7W7L - chains C and B of the 4 polymer chains in the assembly; structure by X-ray diffraction, 3.00 A resolution.

== Chain C ==
Molecule: 13-nt DNA strand
Sequence (13 nucleotides; row label = number of the first residue in the row):
     1 GGGGGTAACC CCT

== Chain B ==
Protein: Nuclear factor NF-kappa-B p52 subunit
Source organism: Homo sapiens
UniProtKB: Q00653 (NFKB2_HUMAN); numbering as in UniProt (aligned over 1-327)
Sequence (327 residues; row label = number of the first residue in the row):
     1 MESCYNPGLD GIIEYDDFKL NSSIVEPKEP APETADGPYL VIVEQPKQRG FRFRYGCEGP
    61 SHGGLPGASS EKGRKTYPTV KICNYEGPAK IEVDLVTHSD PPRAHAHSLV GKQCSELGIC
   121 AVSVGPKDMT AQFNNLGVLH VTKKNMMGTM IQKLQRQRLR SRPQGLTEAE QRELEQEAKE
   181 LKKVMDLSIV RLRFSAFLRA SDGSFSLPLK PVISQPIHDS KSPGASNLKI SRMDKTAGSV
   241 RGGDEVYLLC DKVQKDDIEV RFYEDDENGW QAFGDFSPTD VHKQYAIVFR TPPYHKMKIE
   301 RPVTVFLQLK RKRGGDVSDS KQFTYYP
Disordered / not traced: 1-33
Disulfide bonds: Cys-114/Cys-120
Curated features (UniProtKB/Swiss-Prot):
  - modified residue (Phosphoserine): Ser-23, Ser-161
  - mutagenesis: Tyr-247 to Leu-249 (Two-fold reduction in heterodimerization with RelA)
From the paper describing this entry:
  - binding site for the 13-nt DNA strand (chain C): Arg-52, Gln-254, Gln-284
  - mutagenesis - K144A: unchanged binding to Bcl3

== Interface between chain C and chain B ==
Residue-residue contacts (13; chain C residue first):
  DG1(C) / Ser-61(B)  base contact
  DG1(C) / His-62(B)  sugar contact
  DG1(C) / Gly-63(B)  sugar contact
  DG2(C) / Arg-54(B)  base contact
  DG2(C) / His-62(B)  hydrogen bond to the base
  DG2(C) / Gly-63(B)  phosphate contact
  DG2(C) / Lys-75(B)  salt bridge to the phosphate
  DG3(C) / Arg-52(B)  hydrogen bond to the base
  DG3(C) / Arg-54(B)  hydrogen bond to the base
  DG3(C) / His-62(B)  base contact
  DG4(C) / Arg-52(B)  hydrogen bond to the base
  DG5(C) / Lys-221(B)  hydrogen bond to the base
  DC10(C) / Lys-144(B)  salt bridge to the phosphate
Interface residues without a listed pair, chain C (7 interface residues in all): DC9
Interface residues without a listed pair, chain B (10 interface residues in all): Glu-58, Gly-64

== Summary ==
The interface between chain C and chain B involves 7 residues on one side and 10 on the other; the contacts
include 5 hydrogen bonds and 2 salt bridges. Polar pairs include DG2(C)/His-62(B), DG3(C)/Arg-52(B) and
DG3(C)/Arg-54(B). The paper reports a binding site for the 13-nt DNA strand (chain C) at Arg-52(B), Gln-254(B)
and Gln-284(B); K144A of chain B leaves binding to Bcl3 unchanged.
Chain C is a 13-nt DNA strand and chain B is Nuclear factor NF-kappa-B p52 subunit (Homo sapiens); the
structure, Structure of NF-kB p52 homodimer bound to 13-mer A/T-centric P-Selectin kB DNA fragment, was
determined by X-ray diffraction, deposited together with 7VUP, 7VUQ and 7CLI.
